PDB entry 5G0S | X-ray diffraction, 1.74 A resolution | chains A and B of the 4 polymer chains in the assembly

[Chain A (and B)]
Name: Enoyl-[acyl-carrier-protein] reductase [NADH]
From: Mycobacterium tuberculosis
Notes: EC 1.3.1.9; chain B of this document is another copy of the same molecule, construct and numbering; everything in this record applies to it too
UniProtKB: P9WGR1 (INHA_MYCTU); residues 1-269 here = UniProt positions 1-269
Chain sequence (269 residues; numbered 1 to 269; the number before each row is that of its first residue):
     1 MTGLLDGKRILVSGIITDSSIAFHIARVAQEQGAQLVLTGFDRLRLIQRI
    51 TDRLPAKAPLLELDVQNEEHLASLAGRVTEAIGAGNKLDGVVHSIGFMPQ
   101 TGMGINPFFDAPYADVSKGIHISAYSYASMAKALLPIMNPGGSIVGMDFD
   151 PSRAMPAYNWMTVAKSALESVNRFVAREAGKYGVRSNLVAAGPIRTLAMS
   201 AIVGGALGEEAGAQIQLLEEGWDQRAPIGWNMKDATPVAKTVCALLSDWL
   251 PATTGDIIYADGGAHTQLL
Not modelled in the structure: 1, 197-204 (chain B: 1, 207)
Ligand contacts: NAD (nicotinamide-adenine-dinucleotide): Gly14, Ile15, Ile16, Ser20, Ile21, Phe41, Leu63, Asp64, Val65, Gln66, Ser94, Ile95, Gly96, Phe97, Ile122, Met147, Asp148, Phe149, Tyr158, Met161, Lys165, Ala191, Gly192, Pro193, Ile194, Thr196
Curated features (UniProtKB/Swiss-Prot):
  - binding site (NAD(+)): Ser20, Ile21, Asp64, Val65, Ile95, Gly96, Lys165, Ile194
  - binding site (substrate): Tyr158
  - site: Phe149 (May act as an intermediate that passes the hydride ion from NADH to the substrate), Tyr158 (Transition state stabilizer)
  - modified residue: Thr266 (Phosphothreonine)
  - mutagenesis: Ser94 (S94A: Confers INH and ETH resistance. The mutant is 17 times more resistant to inhibition by the INH-NAD adduct ...), Asp148 (D148G: Confers pyridomycin resistance. Has no impact on the susceptibility to isoniazid and moxifloxacin. 14-fold decrease in NADH affinity, while no effect on catalytic activity), Tyr158 (Y158A: 1500-fold decrease in catalytic activity while no effect on lipid substrate affinity; Y158F: 24-fold decrease in catalytic activity while no effect on lipid substrate affinity ...), Lys165 (K165A/M: Loss of enzyme's ability to bind NADH; K165Q/R: No effect on the enzyme's catalytic ability or on its ability to bind NADH), Thr266 (T266A: No effect on catalytic activity. Loss of phosphorylation. Does not alter growth of M.tuberculosis ...)
What the authors report for this chain:
  - binding site for the ligand EEH: Phe97, Tyr158
  - catalytic residues: Tyr158 (citing earlier work)

[Chain A / chain B interface]
Contacting residue pairs (24):
  Arg153(A) - Arg153(B)
  Arg153(A) - His265(B)
  Arg153(A) - Thr266(B)
  Arg153(A) - Gln267(B)
  Arg153(A) - Leu268(B)
  Ala154(A) - Thr266(B)  hydrogen bond (backbone-backbone)
  Ala154(A) - Gln267(B)
  Ala154(A) - Leu268(B)  hydrogen bond (backbone-backbone)
  Pro156(A) - Leu269(B)
  Leu218(A) - Leu269(B)  hydrophobic
  Trp222(A) - Leu268(B)  hydrophobic
  Arg225(A) - Leu268(B)
  His265(A) - Arg153(B)  hydrogen bond (backbone-side chain)
  Thr266(A) - Arg153(B)
  Thr266(A) - Ala154(B)  hydrogen bond (backbone-backbone)
  Gln267(A) - Arg153(B)
  Gln267(A) - Ala154(B)
  Leu268(A) - Arg153(B)
  Leu268(A) - Ala154(B)  hydrogen bond (backbone-backbone)
  Leu268(A) - Trp222(B)  hydrophobic
  Leu268(A) - Arg225(B)
  Leu269(A) - Pro156(B)
  Leu269(A) - Leu217(B)
  Leu269(A) - Leu218(B)
Interface residues without a listed pair, chain A (14 interface residues in all): Ser152, Met155, Leu217
Interface residues without a listed pair, chain B (14 interface residues in all): Met155, Gln214

[In short]
The chain A/chain B interface involves 14 residues from each chain; the contacts include 5 hydrogen bonds.
Polar pairs include His265(A)-Arg153(B), Ala154(A)-Thr266(B) and Ala154(A)-Leu268(B). Chain A binds NAD. From
the paper: the catalytic residue Tyr158(A); a binding site for the ligand EEH at Phe97(A) and Tyr158(A).
Chain A and chain B are both Enoyl-[acyl-carrier-protein] reductase [NADH] (Mycobacterium tuberculosis); the
structure, InhA in complex with a DNA encoded library hit, was determined by X-ray diffraction, deposited
together with 5G0T, 5G0U, 5G0V and 5G0W.
